Entry 1EV3 (X-ray diffraction, 1.78 A resolution); this record covers chains A and B of the 4 polymer chains in the assembly.

== Chain A ==
Protein: Insulin
Reference sequence: P01308 (INS_HUMAN); residues 1-21 here correspond to UniProt positions 90-110 (UniProt number = residue number + 89)
Chain sequence (21 residues; row label = number of the first residue in the row):
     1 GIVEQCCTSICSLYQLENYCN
Cystine bridges: Cys-6/Cys-11
Ligand contacts: m-cresol (CRS): Cys-6, Ser-9, Ile-10, Cys-11, Leu-16

== Chain B ==
Protein: Insulin
Reference sequence: P01308 (INS_HUMAN); residues 1-30 here correspond to UniProt positions 25-54 (UniProt number = residue number + 24)
Chain sequence (30 residues; numbered 1 to 30; the number before each row is that of its first residue):
     1 FVNQHLCGSHLVEALYLVCGERGFFYTPKT
Not modelled in the structure: 29-30
Metal / ion sites: Zn2+: His-10 (together with chloride ion)
Ligand contacts: m-cresol (CRS): Val-2, His-5, Cys-7, His-10, Leu-11, Ala-14

== How chain A and chain B interact ==
Contacting residue pairs (28):
  Ile-2(A) / Leu-11(B)  hydrophobic
  Ile-2(A) / Leu-15(B)  hydrophobic
  Ile-2(A) / Tyr-26(B)  hydrophobic
  Val-3(A) / Gln-4(B)
  Val-3(A) / Tyr-26(B)
  Cys-6(A) / Cys-7(B)
  Cys-6(A) / Leu-11(B)  hydrophobic
  Cys-7(A) / Cys-7(B)  disulfide
  Cys-7(A) / Leu-11(B)  hydrophobic
  Leu-13(A) / Val-18(B)
  Leu-16(A) / Leu-11(B)  hydrophobic
  Leu-16(A) / Ala-14(B)  hydrophobic
  Leu-16(A) / Leu-15(B)
  Glu-17(A) / Val-18(B)
  Glu-17(A) / Arg-22(B)  salt bridge
  Asn-18(A) / Phe-25(B)
  Tyr-19(A) / Leu-15(B)  hydrophobic
  Tyr-19(A) / Phe-24(B)
  Tyr-19(A) / Phe-25(B)  hydrogen bond (backbone-backbone)
  Cys-20(A) / Cys-19(B)  disulfide
  Cys-20(A) / Arg-22(B)
  Cys-20(A) / Gly-23(B)
  Cys-20(A) / Phe-24(B)  hydrophobic
  Cys-20(A) / Phe-25(B)
  Asn-21(A) / Arg-22(B)
  Asn-21(A) / Gly-23(B)  hydrogen bond (backbone-backbone)
  Asn-21(A) / Phe-24(B)  hydrogen bond (side chain-backbone)
  Asn-21(A) / Phe-25(B)
Interface residues without a listed pair, chain B (15 interface residues in all): Gly-8, Thr-27, Pro-28
Inter-chain disulfides: Cys-7(A)/Cys-7(B), Cys-20(A)/Cys-19(B)

== In short ==
Chain A and chain B form an interface of 11 and 15 residues respectively; the contacts include 2 disulfide
bonds, 3 hydrogen bonds and 1 salt bridge. Polar contacts include Glu-17(A)/Arg-22(B), Asn-21(A)/Phe-24(B) and
Tyr-19(A)/Phe-25(B). M-cresol is bound between chain A and chain B.
Here chain A is Insulin and chain B is Insulin. Entry 1EV3 (Structure of the rhombohedral form of the
M-cresol/insulin R6 hexamer) was determined by X-ray diffraction (same publication as 1EV6 and 1EVR).
